Entry 4TUY (X-ray diffraction, 2.10 A resolution); this record covers chains C and E of the 6 polymer chains in the assembly.

[Chain C]
Molecule: Tubulin alpha-1B chain
Source organism: Bos taurus
UniProtKB: P81947 (TBA1B_BOVIN); residues 1-451 here = UniProt positions 1-451
Amino-acid sequence (451 residues; numbered 1 to 451; the number before each row is that of its first residue):
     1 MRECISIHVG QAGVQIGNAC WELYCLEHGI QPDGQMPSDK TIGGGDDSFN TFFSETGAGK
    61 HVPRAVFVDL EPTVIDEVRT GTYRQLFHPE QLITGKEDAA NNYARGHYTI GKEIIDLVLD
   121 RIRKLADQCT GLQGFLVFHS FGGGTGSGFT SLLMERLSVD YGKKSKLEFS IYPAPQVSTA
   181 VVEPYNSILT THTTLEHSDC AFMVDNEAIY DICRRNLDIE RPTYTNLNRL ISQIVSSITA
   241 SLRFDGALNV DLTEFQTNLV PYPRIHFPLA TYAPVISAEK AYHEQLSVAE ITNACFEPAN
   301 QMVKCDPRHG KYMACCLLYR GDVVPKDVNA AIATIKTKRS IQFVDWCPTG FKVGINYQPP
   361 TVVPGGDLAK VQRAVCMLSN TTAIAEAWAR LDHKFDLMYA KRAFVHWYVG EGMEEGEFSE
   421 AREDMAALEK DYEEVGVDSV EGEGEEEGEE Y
Not modelled in the structure: 441-451
Ion coordination: Ca2+: Asp-39, Thr-41, Gly-44, Glu-55
Small-molecule neighbours: GTP (guanosine-5'-triphosphate): Gly-10, Gln-11, Ala-12, Gln-15, Ile-16, Asp-69, Asp-98, Ala-99, Ala-100, Asn-101, Ser-140, Gly-142, Gly-143, Gly-144, Thr-145, Gly-146, Ile-171, Pro-173, Val-177, Ser-178, Thr-179, Glu-183, Asn-206, Tyr-224, Leu-227, Asn-228, Ile-231

[Chain E]
Molecule: Stathmin-4
Source organism: Rattus norvegicus
Notes: fragment: STATHMIN-LIKE DOMAIN, Residues 49-189
UniProtKB: P63043 (STMN4_RAT); residues 5-145 here correspond to UniProt positions 49-189 (UniProt number = residue number + 44)
Amino-acid sequence (143 residues; numbered 3 to 145; the number before each row is that of its first residue):
     3 MADMEVIELN KCTSGQSFEV ILKPPSFDGV PEFNASLPRR RDPSLEEIQK KLEAAEERRK
    63 YQEAELLKHL AEKREHEREV IQKAIEENNN FIKMAKEKLA QKMESNKENR EAHLAAMLER
   123 LQEKDKHAEE VRKNKELKEE ASR
Not modelled in the structure: 3-5, 29-43, 141-145
Sequence notes: expression tag (3-4)
UniProt features mapped onto this chain:
  - modified residue: Ser-46 (Phosphoserine)

[How chain C and chain E interact]
Residue-residue contacts (31):
  His-107(C) with Leu-101(E); Lys-104(E); Met-105(E)
  Tyr-108(C) with Lys-104(E); Met-105(E), hydrophobic; Asn-108(E)
  Thr-109(C) with Arg-112(E)
  Lys-112(C) with Met-105(E)
  Glu-155(C) with Leu-101(E); Lys-104(E), salt bridge
  Arg-156(C) with Leu-101(E)
  Ser-158(C) with Phe-93(E); Ile-94(E)
  Val-159(C) with Ile-94(E); Lys-98(E)
  Gly-162(C) with Ile-94(E)
  Lys-163(C) with Asn-90(E); Phe-93(E)
  Thr-193(C) with Lys-104(E)
  Glu-196(C) with Phe-93(E)
  His-197(C) with Phe-93(E)
  Val-409(C) with His-115(E), hydrogen bond (backbone-side chain)
  Gly-410(C) with Arg-112(E)
  Glu-411(C) with Asn-108(E), hydrogen bond (backbone-side chain); Arg-112(E), salt bridge
  Gly-412(C) with Asn-108(E), hydrogen bond (backbone-side chain); Asn-111(E), hydrogen bond (backbone-side chain); Arg-112(E)
  Met-413(C) with Asn-108(E)
  Glu-414(C) with Ser-107(E), hydrogen bond; Asn-111(E), hydrogen bond
Other interface residues (no listed pair), chain C (20 interface residues in all): Leu-152
Other interface residues (no listed pair), chain E (14 interface residues in all): Glu-89, Ala-97

[Overview]
20 residues of chain C and 14 residues of chain E are in contact; the contacts include 6 hydrogen bonds and 2
salt bridges. Polar pairs include Glu-155(C)/Lys-104(E), Glu-411(C)/Arg-112(E) and Val-409(C)/His-115(E).
Chain C binds GTP. Asp-39(C), Thr-41(C), Gly-44(C) and Glu-55(C) form the Ca2+ site.
Here chain C is Tubulin alpha-1B chain (Bos taurus) and chain E is Stathmin-4 (Rattus norvegicus). Entry 4TUY
(Tubulin-Rhizoxin complex) was determined by X-ray diffraction together with 4TV8 and 4TV9 from the same
study.
